1KQO - chains D and F of the 6 polymer chains in the assembly; structure by X-ray diffraction, 2.50 A resolution.

# Chain D (and F)
Name: Nicotinamide mononucleotide adenylyl transferase
Organism: Homo sapiens
Notes: EC 2.7.7.1; chain F of this document is another copy of the same molecule, construct and numbering; everything in this record applies to it too
UniProtKB: Q9HAN9 (NMNA1_HUMAN); residue numbers follow UniProt; this construct covers 1-279
Sequence (279 residues; each row starts with the number of its first residue):
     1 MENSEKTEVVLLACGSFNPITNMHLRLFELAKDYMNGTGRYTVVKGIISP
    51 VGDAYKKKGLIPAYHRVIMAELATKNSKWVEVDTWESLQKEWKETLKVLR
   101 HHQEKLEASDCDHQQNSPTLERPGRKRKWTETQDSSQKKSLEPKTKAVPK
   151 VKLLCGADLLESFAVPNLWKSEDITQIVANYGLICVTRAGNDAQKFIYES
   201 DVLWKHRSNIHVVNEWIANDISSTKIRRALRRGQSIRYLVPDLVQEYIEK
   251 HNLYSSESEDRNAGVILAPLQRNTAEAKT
Unresolved in the structure: 1-4, 109-146, 276-279
Residues lining bound ligands: nicotinic acid adenine dinucleotide (DND): Cys14, Gly15, Ser16, Phe17, Asn18, Met23, His24, Leu27, Val51, Tyr55, Lys57, Glu86, Trp92, Lys93, Glu94, Thr95, Leu96, Leu154, Cys155, Gly156, Asp158, Leu159, Leu168, Trp169, Lys170, Asp173, Val186, Glu215, Asn219, Asp220, Ser223, Pro269

# Chain D / chain F interface
Contacting residue pairs (16):
  Gly37(D) - Arg207(F)
  Arg40(D) - Arg40(F)
  Gly190(D) - Asn191(F)
  Asn191(D) - Gly190(F)
  Asn191(D) - Asn191(F)
  Asn191(D) - Trp216(F)
  Gln194(D) - Asn214(F)  hydrogen bond
  Gln194(D) - Trp216(F)
  Lys195(D) - Trp216(F)
  Tyr198(D) - Trp216(F)
  Arg207(D) - Gly37(F)
  Asn214(D) - Gln194(F)  hydrogen bond
  Trp216(D) - Asn191(F)
  Trp216(D) - Gln194(F)
  Trp216(D) - Lys195(F)
  Trp216(D) - Tyr198(F)
Interface residues without a listed pair, chain D (11 interface residues in all): Ala189
Interface residues without a listed pair, chain F (11 interface residues in all): Trp204

# In short
The chain D/chain F interface involves 11 residues from each chain, with 2 hydrogen bonds. The hydrogen-bonded
pair is Gln194(D)-Asn214(F). Ligands of chain D: nicotinic acid adenine dinucleotide.
Both chains are Nicotinamide mononucleotide adenylyl transferase (Homo sapiens). Entry 1KQO (Crystal structure
of NMN/NaMN adenylyltransferase complexed with deamido-NAD) was determined by X-ray diffraction, deposited
together with 1KR2 and 1KQN.
